PDB entry 4UUB | X-ray diffraction, 2.90 A resolution | chains A and D

== Chain A ==
Molecule: NAD-dependent protein deacylase sirtuin-5, mitochondrial
Organism: Danio rerio
Notes: EC 3.5.1.-; fragment: catalytic core
Reference sequence: Q6DHI5 (SIR5_DANRE); numbering as in UniProt (aligned over 30-298)
Sequence (275 residues; each row starts with the number of its first residue):
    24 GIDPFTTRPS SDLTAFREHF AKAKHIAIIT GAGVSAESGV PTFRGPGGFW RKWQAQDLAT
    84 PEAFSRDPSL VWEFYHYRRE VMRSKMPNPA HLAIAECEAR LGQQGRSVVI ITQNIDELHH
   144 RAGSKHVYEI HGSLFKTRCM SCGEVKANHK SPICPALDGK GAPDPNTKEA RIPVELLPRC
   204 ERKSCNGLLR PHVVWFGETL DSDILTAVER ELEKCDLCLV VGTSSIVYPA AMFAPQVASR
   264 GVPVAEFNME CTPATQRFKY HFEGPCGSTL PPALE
Not modelled in the structure: 24-34, 280-281
Sequence notes: expression tag (24-29)
Metal / ion sites: Zn2+: Cys162, Cys165, Cys203, Cys208
Small-molecule neighbours: (2R)-2-butylbutanedioic acid (SU8): Arg67, Ala82, Tyr98, Arg101, Gln136, Ile138, His154, Val216, Val217, Trp218, Phe219
UniProt features mapped onto this chain:
  - active site: His154 (Proton acceptor)
  - binding site (NAD(+)): Gln136 to Asp139, Gly245 to Ser247, Asn271 to Glu273, Cys289
  - binding site (substrate): Tyr98, Arg101
  - binding site (Zn(2+)): Cys162, Cys165, Cys203, Cys208

== Chain D ==
Molecule: Carbamoylphosphate synthetase I
Reference sequence: Q5R209 (Q5R209_HUMAN); residues 1-8 here correspond to UniProt positions 524-531 (UniProt number = residue number + 523)
Sequence (9 residues; each row starts with the number of its first residue; numbering starts at 0):
     0 XGVLKEYGV
Sequence notes: modified residue (0)
Modified / non-standard residues: BEZ (benzoic acid) at position 0
Covalently attached groups: (2R)-2-butylbutanedioic acid (SU8) linked to Lys4

== Interface between chain A and chain D ==
Pairs across the interface - 19 pairs, chain A then chain D:
  Arg67(A) - Glu5(D)  salt bridge
  His154(A) - Lys4(D)
  Val217(A) - Lys4(D)  hydrogen bond (backbone-side chain)
  Phe219(A) - Lys4(D)
  Phe219(A) - Glu5(D)
  Glu221(A) - Val2(D)
  Glu221(A) - Leu3(D)
  Glu221(A) - Lys4(D)
  Thr222(A) - Gly1(D)
  Thr222(A) - Val2(D)
  Leu223(A) - Val2(D)  hydrogen bond (backbone-backbone)
  Leu223(A) - Lys4(D)
  Leu228(A) - Val2(D)  hydrophobic
  Tyr251(A) - Lys4(D)
  Tyr251(A) - Glu5(D)
  Tyr251(A) - Tyr6(D)  hydrophobic
  Ala254(A) - Tyr6(D)
  Met255(A) - Val2(D)  hydrophobic
  Met255(A) - Tyr6(D)  hydrogen bond (backbone-side chain)
Other interface residues (no listed pair), chain A (13 interface residues in all): Trp218, Gly220

== Overview ==
The interface between chain A and chain D involves 13 residues on one side and 6 on the other; the contacts
include 3 hydrogen bonds and 1 salt bridge. Polar pairs include Arg67(A)-Glu5(D), Val217(A)-Lys4(D) and
Met255(A)-Tyr6(D). Chain A binds (2R)-2-butylbutanedioic acid.
Chain A is NAD-dependent protein deacylase sirtuin-5, mitochondrial (Danio rerio) and chain D is
Carbamoylphosphate synthetase I; the structure, Crystal structure of zebrafish Sirtuin 5 in complex with
2R-butyl- succinylated CPS1-peptide, was determined by X-ray diffraction (same publication as 4UTN, 4UTR,
4UTV, 4UTX, 4UTZ, 4UU7 and 4UU8).
